Entry 9NA9 (electron microscopy, 5.90 A resolution (low resolution: residue-level contacts below are approximate; hydrogen-bond / salt-bridge calls are withheld)); this record covers chains A and E of the 4 polymer chains in the assembly.

[Chain A]
Protein: AUGMIN subunit 1
Organism: Arabidopsis thaliana
Reference sequence: F4IK01 (AUG1_ARATH); aligned to UniProt positions 1-298 over residues 1-298 (the alignment contains insertions or deletions, so no single offset holds)
Chain sequence (298 residues; row label = number of the first residue in the row):
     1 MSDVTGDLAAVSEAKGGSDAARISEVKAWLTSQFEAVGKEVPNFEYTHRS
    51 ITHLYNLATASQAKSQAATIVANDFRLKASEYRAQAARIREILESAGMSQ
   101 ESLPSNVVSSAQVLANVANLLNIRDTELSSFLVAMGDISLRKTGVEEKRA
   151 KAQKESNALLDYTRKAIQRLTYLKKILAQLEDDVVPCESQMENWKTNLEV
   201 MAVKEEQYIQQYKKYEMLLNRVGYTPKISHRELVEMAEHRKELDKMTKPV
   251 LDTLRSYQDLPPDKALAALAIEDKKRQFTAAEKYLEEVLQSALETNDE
Not modelled in the structure: 1-195
Swiss-Prot annotation at these positions:
  - modified residue: Ser-2 (N-acetylserine)

[Chain E]
Protein: AUGMIN subunit 5, Green fluorescent protein
Organism: Arabidopsis thaliana
Reference sequence: chimeric construct of Q9FMB4, P42212: residues 1-747 from Q9FMB4 (AUG5_ARATH) positions 1-796 (offset varies); residues 755-991 from P42212 positions 2-238 (UniProt number = residue number - 753)
Chain sequence (1040 residues; row label = number of the first residue in the row; note: 594 numbers in that range are skipped by the numbering (no residue carries them; nothing is unmodelled there); a row labelled like 85A-85Z holds insertion residues (85A, then the next letters in order)):
     1 MQSLSSSAPTPEAILEWLQKEMGYRQLGPYNGSSKSHVPSIDAIRKICRG
    51 NMIPIWNFLINRVKSEKTVERIRRNITVHGGSSNA
85A-85Z SIGSSVNPGKEESKSKGRRKDKTVTG
86A-86Z ESSSYAEDREAALQERELAAKEVERL
87A-87Z RNIVRRQRKDLKARMLEVSREEAERK
88A-88Z RMLDERANYRHKQALLEAYDQQCDEA
89A-89Z TRIFAEYHKRLQVYVNQANDAQRSVN
90A-90Z SSNEVLSSLSANSEREAVYSTVKGTK
91A-91Z SADDVILMETTRERNIRIVCDLLASR
92A-92Z MIERIRNSFPAYEGNGICSLPELETA
93A-93Z KLGFEYDGEITDEMKTVIVNSLRGPP
94A-94Z LLLQAIAAYTLRIKTLISREMEKIDV
95A-95Z RADAEMLRYKFENNRVTDNSSSDVSS
96A-96Z PLSYQFNGNGKIGTDTHFQGSNNQLL
97A-97Z ERQKAHVQQFLATEDALNKAAEARDL
98A-98Z CHKFINRLHGSADTATHSFVGGTTQS
99A-99Z GSNLRQFELDVWGKEREAAGLRASLN
100A-100Z TLLSEIQRLNKLCAERKEAEDSLKKK
101A-101Z WKKIEEFDARRSELETIYTTLLKANM
102A-102Z DAVAFWNQQPLAAREYASATVIPASE
103A-103Z VVVDISNSAKDFIEKEVSAFFQSPDN
104A-104Z SLYMLPATPQGLLESMGANGSTGPEA
105A-105Z VAYAEKNAALLTARAGARDPSAIPSI
106A-106Z CRISAALQYPAGLEGSDASLASVLES
107A-107Z LEFCLRVRGSEACVLEDLAKAIDLVH
108A-108Z IRQDLVESGHSLLDHAFRAQQKYERT
109A-109S TNYCLDLASEQENTISDQW
   680 LPELRTAVQNAQASSEHCKYVRGLLDEWWEQPASTVVDWVTVDGQSVAAW
   730 QNHVKQLLAFYDKESLRTGAGAGMVSKGEELFTGVVPILVELDGDVNGHK
   780 FSVSGEGEGDATYGKLTLKFICTTGKLPVPWPTLVTTFTYGVQCFSRYPD
   830 HMKQHDFFKSAMPEGYVQERTIFFKDDGNYKTRAEVKFEGDTLVNRIELK
   880 GIDFKEDGNILGHKLEYNYNSHNVYIMADKQKNGIKVNFKIRHNIEDGSV
   930 QLADHYQQNTPIGDGPVLLPDNHYLSTQSALSKDPNEKRDHMVLLEFVTA
   980 AGITHGMDELYK
Not modelled in the structure: 85A-85Z, 86A-86Z, 87A-87Z, 88A-88Z, 89A-89Z, 90A-90Z, 91A-91Z, 92A-92Z, 93A-93Z, 94A-94Z, 95A-95Z, 96A-96Z, 97A-97Z, 98A-98Z, 99A-99Z, 100A-100Z, 101A-101Z, 102A-102Z, 103A-103Z, 104A-104Z, 105A-105Z, 106A-106Z, 107A-107Z, 108A-108Z, 109A-109S, 748-991
Sequence notes: linker (748-754); conflict Thr-818 (Ser65 in P42212)
Swiss-Prot annotation at these positions:
  - modified residue: Tyr-819 (Z: -2,3-didehydrotyrosine)

[Interface between chain A and chain E]
Residue-residue contacts (14):
  His-230(A) with Arg-701(E); Asp-705(E)
  Arg-231(A) with Lys-698(E); Arg-701(E)
  Leu-293(A) with Trp-707(E)
  Thr-295(A) with Trp-718(E)
  Asn-296(A) with Trp-718(E)
  Asp-297(A) with Trp-707(E); Glu-709(E); Gln-710(E); Asp-717(E); Trp-718(E)
  Glu-298(A) with Trp-718(E); Ala-727(E)
Interface residues without a listed pair, chain A (8 interface residues in all): Val-234
Interface residues without a listed pair, chain E (11 interface residues in all): Gly-723, Val-726

[In short]
8 residues of chain A and 11 residues of chain E are in contact.
Chain A is AUGMIN subunit 1 and chain E is AUGMIN subunit 5, Green fluorescent protein, both from Arabidopsis
thaliana; the structure, Augmin1345-Extended-Tripod, was determined by electron microscopy, deposited together
with 9NA8, 9NBA, 9NBB and 9NBD.
